Entry 4Z9B (X-ray diffraction, 2.41 A resolution); this record covers chain A.

Chain A:
Molecule: Low molecular weight phosphotyrosine protein phosphatase
From: Homo sapiens
Notes: EC 3.1.3.48, 3.1.3.2
UniProtKB: P24666 (PPAC_HUMAN); residues 0-157 here correspond to UniProt positions 1-158 (UniProt number = residue number + 1)
Sequence (164 residues; numbered -6 to 157; the number before each row is that of its first residue; numbers below 1 keep their minus sign (Gly-6 is residue -6)):
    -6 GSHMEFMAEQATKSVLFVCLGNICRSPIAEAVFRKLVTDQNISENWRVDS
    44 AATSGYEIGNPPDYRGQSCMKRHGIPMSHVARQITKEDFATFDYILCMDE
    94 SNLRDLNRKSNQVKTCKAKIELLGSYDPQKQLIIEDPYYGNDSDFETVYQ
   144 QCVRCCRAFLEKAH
Not modelled in the structure: -6 to -5, 0-4
Sequence notes: expression tag (-6 to -1)
Small-molecule neighbours: benzylphosphonic acid (B85): Cys12, Leu13, Gly14, Asn15, Ile16, Cys17, Arg18, Glu50, Asp129, Pro130, Tyr131
Swiss-Prot annotation at these positions:
  - active site: Cys12 (Nucleophile), Arg18, Asp129 (Proton donor)
  - modified residue: Ala1 (N-acetylalanine), Tyr131 (Phosphotyrosine), Tyr132 (Phosphotyrosine)

In short:
Bound to chain A: benzylphosphonic acid. From UniProt: 3 active-site residues.
Chain A is Low molecular weight phosphotyrosine protein phosphatase (Homo sapiens); the structure, Crystal
structure of Low Molecular Weight Protein Tyrosine Phosphatase isoform A complexed with benzylphosphonic acid,
was determined by X-ray diffraction together with 4Z99 and 4Z9A from the same study.
